Entry 9G23 (electron microscopy, 3.40 A resolution); this record covers chains B and R of the 17 polymer chains in the assembly.

== Chain B ==
Name: DNA-directed RNA polymerase I subunit RPA135
Organism: Saccharomyces cerevisiae
Notes: EC 2.7.7.6
UniProtKB: P22138 (RPA2_YEAST); residue numbers follow UniProt; this construct covers 1-1203
Chain sequence (1203 residues; numbered 1 to 1203; the number before each row is that of its first residue):
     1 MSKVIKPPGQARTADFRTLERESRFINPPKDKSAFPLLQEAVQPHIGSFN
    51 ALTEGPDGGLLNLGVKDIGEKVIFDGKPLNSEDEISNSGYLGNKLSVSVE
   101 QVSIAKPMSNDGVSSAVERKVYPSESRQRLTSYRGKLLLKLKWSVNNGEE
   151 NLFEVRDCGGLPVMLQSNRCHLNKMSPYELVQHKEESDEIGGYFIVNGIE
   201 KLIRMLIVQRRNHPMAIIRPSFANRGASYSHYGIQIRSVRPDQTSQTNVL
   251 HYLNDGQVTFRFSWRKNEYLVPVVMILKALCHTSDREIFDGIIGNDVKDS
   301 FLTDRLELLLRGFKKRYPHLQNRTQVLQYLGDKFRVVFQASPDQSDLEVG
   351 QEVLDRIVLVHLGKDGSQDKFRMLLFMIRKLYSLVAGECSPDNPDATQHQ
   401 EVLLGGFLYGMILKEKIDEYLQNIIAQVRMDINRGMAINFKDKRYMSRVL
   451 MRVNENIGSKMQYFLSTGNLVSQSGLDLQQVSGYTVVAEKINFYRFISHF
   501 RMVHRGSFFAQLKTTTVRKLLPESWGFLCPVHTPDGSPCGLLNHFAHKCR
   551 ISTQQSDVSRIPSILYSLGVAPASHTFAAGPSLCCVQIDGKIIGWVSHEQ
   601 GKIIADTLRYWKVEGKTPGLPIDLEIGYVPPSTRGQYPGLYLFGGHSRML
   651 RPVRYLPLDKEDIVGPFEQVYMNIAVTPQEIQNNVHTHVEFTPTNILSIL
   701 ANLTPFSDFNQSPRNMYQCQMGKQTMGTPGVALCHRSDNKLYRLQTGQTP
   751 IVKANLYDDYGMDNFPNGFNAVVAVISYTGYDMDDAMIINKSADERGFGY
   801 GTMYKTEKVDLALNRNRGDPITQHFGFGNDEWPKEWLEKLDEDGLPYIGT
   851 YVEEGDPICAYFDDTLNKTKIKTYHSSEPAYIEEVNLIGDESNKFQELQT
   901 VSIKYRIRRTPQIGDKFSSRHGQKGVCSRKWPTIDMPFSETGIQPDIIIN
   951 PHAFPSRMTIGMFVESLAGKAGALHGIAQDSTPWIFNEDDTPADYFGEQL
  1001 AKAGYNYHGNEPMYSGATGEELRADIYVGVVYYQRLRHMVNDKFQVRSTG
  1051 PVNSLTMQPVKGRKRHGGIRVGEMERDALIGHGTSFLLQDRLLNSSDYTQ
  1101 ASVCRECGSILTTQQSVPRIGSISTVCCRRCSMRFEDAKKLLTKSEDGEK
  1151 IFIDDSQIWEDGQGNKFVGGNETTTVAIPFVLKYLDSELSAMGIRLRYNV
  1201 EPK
Disordered / not traced: 1-10, 79-87, 1139-1154
Ion coordination: Zn2+: Cys1104, Cys1107, Cys1128, Cys1131
Ligand contacts: AMP-CPP (APC; diphosphomethylphosphonic acid adenosyl ester): Arg714, Asp785, Ser956, Arg957
Swiss-Prot annotation at these positions:
  - zinc finger: Cys1104 to Cys1131 (C4-type)
  - modified residue: Ser2 (N-acetylserine), Ser81 (Phosphoserine), Ser1156 (Phosphoserine)
  - mutagenesis: Cys1104 (C1104A: No effect; when associated with A-1107; A-1128 and A-1131), Cys1107 (C1107A: Lethal. Abolishes recruitment of RPA1 to Pol I. No effect; when associated with A-1104; A-1128 and A-1131), Cys1127 (C1127R: Responsible of suppression of RPA190-5 and RPA190-1 mutations), Cys1128 (C1128A: No effect; when associated with A-1104; A-1107 and A-1131), Cys1131 (C1131A: No effect; when associated with A-1104; A-1107 and A-1128)
Reported in the primary citation:
  - binding site for AMP-CPP: Arg714, Arg957

== Chain R ==
Molecule: 12-nt RNA strand
Sequence (12 nucleotides; numbered 1 to 12; the number before each row is that of its first residue):
     1 AUAAAUCGAGAG
Disordered / not traced: 1

== How chain B and chain R interact ==
Pairs across the interface - 17 pairs, chain B then chain R:
  Arg204(B) with A9(R), salt bridge to the phosphate
  Ser482(B) with C7(R), sugar contact
  Gly483(B) with G8(R), sugar contact
  Glu489(B) with A9(R), sugar contact
  Arg495(B) with A9(R), hydrogen bond to the phosphate; G10(R), salt bridge to the phosphate
  Leu542(B) with A9(R), phosphate contact
  Gln720(B) with G10(R), hydrogen bond to the phosphate; A11(R), hydrogen bond to the phosphate
  Lys916(B) with A11(R), phosphate contact; G12(R), salt bridge to the phosphate
  Lys924(B) with G12(R), phosphate contact
  Arg1037(B) with G10(R), hydrogen bond to the sugar
  His1038(B) with G10(R), sugar contact; A11(R), sugar contact
  Arg1065(B) with U2(R), hydrogen bond to the sugar; A3(R), salt bridge to the phosphate
Other interface residues (no listed pair), chain B (17 interface residues in all): Thr467, Val486, Ser507, Gln724, Lys1043

== Summary ==
Chain B and chain R form an interface of 17 and 8 residues respectively, with 5 hydrogen bonds and 4 salt
bridges. Among the polar pairs are Arg1037(B)-G10(R), Arg1065(B)-U2(R) and Arg495(B)-A9(R). Bound to chain B:
AMP-CPP. The paper reports a binding site for AMP-CPP at Arg714(B) and Arg957(B).
Here chain B is DNA-directed RNA polymerase I subunit RPA135 (Saccharomyces cerevisiae) and chain R is a 12-nt
RNA strand. Entry 9G23 (Yeast RNA polymerase I elongation complex stalled by an apurinic site bound to
nucleotide analog AMPCPP ...) was determined by electron microscopy, deposited together with 9G1V, 9G1X, 9G24,
9G26, 9G27, 9G29, 9G2B and 9G2C.
